1YVT - chains A and B; structure by X-ray diffraction, 1.80 A resolution.

Chain A:
Molecule: Hemoglobin alpha chain
Organism: Homo sapiens
UniProt: P69905 (HBA_HUMAN); residues 1-141 here = UniProt positions 1-141
Sequence (141 residues; each row starts with the number of its first residue):
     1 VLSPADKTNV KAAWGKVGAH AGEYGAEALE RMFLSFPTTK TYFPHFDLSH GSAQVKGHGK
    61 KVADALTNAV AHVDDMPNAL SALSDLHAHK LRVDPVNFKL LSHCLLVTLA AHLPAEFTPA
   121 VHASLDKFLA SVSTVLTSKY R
Curated features (UniProtKB/Swiss-Prot):
  - site: K61 (Not glycated)
  - natural variant: D6 (A6D: In J-Toronto; this construct carries the variant), A13 (A13D: In J-Paris 1/J-Aljezur), E27 (A27E: In Shenyang; this construct carries the variant), K61 (K61N: In Zambia; deletion: In Clinic), D64 (A64D: In Pontoise; this construct carries the variant), D75 (D75A: In Lille; D75G: In Chapel Hill; D75N: In G-Pest), A111 (A111D: In Petah Tikva)
Ion coordination: heme Fe: H87 (together with carbon monoxide)
Ligand contacts:
  - carbon monoxide (CMO): L29, F43, H58, V62, H87
  - heme (HEM): M32, T39, Y42, F43, H45, F46, H58, K61, V62, A65, L66, L83, L86, H87, L91, V93, N97, F98, L101, L105, V132, L136

Chain B:
Molecule: Hemoglobin beta chain
Organism: Homo sapiens
UniProt: P68871 (HBB_HUMAN); numbering as in UniProt (aligned over 1-146)
Sequence (146 residues; numbered 1 to 146; the number before each row is that of its first residue):
     1 VHLTPEEKSA VTALWGKVNV DEVGGKALGR LLVVYPWTQR FFESFGDLST PDAVMGNPKV
    61 KAHGKKVLGA FSDGLAHLDN LKGTFATLSE LHCDKLHVDP ENFRLLGNVL VCVLAHHFGK
   121 EFTPPVQAAY QKVVAGVANA LAHKYH
Sequence notes: engineered mutation K26 (Glu in P68871)
Curated features (UniProtKB/Swiss-Prot):
  - natural variant: L3 (H3L: In Graz; this construct carries the variant), E7 (E7A: In G-Makassar; E7K: In Hb C; E7Q: In Machida; E7V: In SKCA), K8 (E8K: In G-Siriraj; this construct carries the variant), V11 (A11V: In Iraq-Halabja; this construct carries the variant), G16 (W16G: In Randwick; this construct carries the variant), V23 (E23V: In D-Granada; this construct carries the variant), G24 (V24G: In Miyashiro; this construct carries the variant), G25 (G25D: In Moscva; G25R: In Riverdale-Bronx; G25V: In Savannah), L32 (L32P: In Yokohama), V33 (L33V: In Muscat; this construct carries the variant), R40 (Q40R: In Tianshui; this construct carries the variant), F42 (F42Y: In Mequon; deletion: In Bruxelles), 11 further natural variant entries in UniProt
Ion coordination: heme Fe: H92 (together with carbon monoxide)
Ligand contacts:
  - carbon monoxide (CMO): L28, F42, H63, V67, H92
  - carbon monoxide / heme: L28, L31, T38, F41, F42, H63, K66, V67, A70, F71, F85, L88, L91, H92, L96, V98, N102, F103, L106, V137, L141
  - heme (HEM): L31, T38, F41, F42, H63, K66, V67, A70, F71, F85, L88, L91, H92, L96, V98, N102, F103, L106, V137, L141

How chain A and chain B interact:
Residue-residue contacts - 39 pairs, chain A then chain B:
  E30(A) - P124(B)
  R31(A) - F122(B)  hydrogen bond (side chain-backbone)
  R31(A) - T123(B)
  R31(A) - P124(B)
  R31(A) - Q127(B)  hydrogen bond
  L34(A) - P124(B)  hydrophobic
  L34(A) - A128(B)
  S35(A) - Q127(B)
  S35(A) - A128(B)
  S35(A) - Q131(B)
  F36(A) - Q131(B)
  H103(A) - N108(B)
  H103(A) - V111(B)
  H103(A) - Q127(B)
  H103(A) - Q131(B)  hydrogen bond
  C104(A) - Q127(B)
  V107(A) - V111(B)  hydrophobic
  V107(A) - A115(B)  hydrophobic
  V107(A) - Q127(B)
  A110(A) - C112(B)
  A110(A) - A115(B)
  A110(A) - H116(B)
  A111(A) - A115(B)
  A111(A) - G119(B)
  A111(A) - K120(B)
  H112(A) - K120(B)  hydrogen bond
  P114(A) - H116(B)  hydrogen bond (backbone-side chain)
  F117(A) - R30(B)  hydrogen bond (backbone-side chain)
  F117(A) - H116(B)
  T118(A) - R30(B)  hydrogen bond (backbone-side chain)
  P119(A) - R30(B)
  P119(A) - V33(B)
  P119(A) - M55(B)  hydrophobic
  H122(A) - R30(B)  hydrogen bond
  H122(A) - V34(B)
  H122(A) - C112(B)
  A123(A) - V34(B)  hydrophobic
  D126(A) - V34(B)
  D126(A) - Y35(B)  hydrogen bond
Interface residues without a listed pair, chain A (22 interface residues in all): K99, L106, L113, A120
Interface residues without a listed pair, chain B (22 interface residues in all): P51, E101, R104, P125

In short:
The chain A/chain B interface involves 22 residues from each chain, with 9 hydrogen bonds. Polar contacts
include R31(A)-F122(B), R31(A)-Q127(B) and H103(A)-Q131(B). Bound to chain A: heme and carbon monoxide. Chain
B binds heme, carbon monoxide and carbon monoxide / heme.
Here chain A is Hemoglobin alpha chain and chain B is Hemoglobin beta chain, both from Homo sapiens. Entry
1YVT (The high salt (phosphate) crystal structure of CO Hemoglobin E (Glu26Lys) at physiological pH (pH 7.35))
was determined by X-ray diffraction.
